4V1M - chains B and J of the 13 polymer chains in the assembly; structure by electron microscopy, 6.60 A resolution (low resolution: residue-level contacts below are approximate; hydrogen-bond / salt-bridge calls are withheld).

== Chain B ==
Protein: DNA-directed RNA polymerase II subunit RPB2
From: Saccharomyces cerevisiae
Notes: EC 2.7.7.6
Reference sequence: P08518 (RPB2_YEAST); residues 1-1224 here = UniProt positions 1-1224
Sequence (1224 residues; row label = number of the first residue in the row):
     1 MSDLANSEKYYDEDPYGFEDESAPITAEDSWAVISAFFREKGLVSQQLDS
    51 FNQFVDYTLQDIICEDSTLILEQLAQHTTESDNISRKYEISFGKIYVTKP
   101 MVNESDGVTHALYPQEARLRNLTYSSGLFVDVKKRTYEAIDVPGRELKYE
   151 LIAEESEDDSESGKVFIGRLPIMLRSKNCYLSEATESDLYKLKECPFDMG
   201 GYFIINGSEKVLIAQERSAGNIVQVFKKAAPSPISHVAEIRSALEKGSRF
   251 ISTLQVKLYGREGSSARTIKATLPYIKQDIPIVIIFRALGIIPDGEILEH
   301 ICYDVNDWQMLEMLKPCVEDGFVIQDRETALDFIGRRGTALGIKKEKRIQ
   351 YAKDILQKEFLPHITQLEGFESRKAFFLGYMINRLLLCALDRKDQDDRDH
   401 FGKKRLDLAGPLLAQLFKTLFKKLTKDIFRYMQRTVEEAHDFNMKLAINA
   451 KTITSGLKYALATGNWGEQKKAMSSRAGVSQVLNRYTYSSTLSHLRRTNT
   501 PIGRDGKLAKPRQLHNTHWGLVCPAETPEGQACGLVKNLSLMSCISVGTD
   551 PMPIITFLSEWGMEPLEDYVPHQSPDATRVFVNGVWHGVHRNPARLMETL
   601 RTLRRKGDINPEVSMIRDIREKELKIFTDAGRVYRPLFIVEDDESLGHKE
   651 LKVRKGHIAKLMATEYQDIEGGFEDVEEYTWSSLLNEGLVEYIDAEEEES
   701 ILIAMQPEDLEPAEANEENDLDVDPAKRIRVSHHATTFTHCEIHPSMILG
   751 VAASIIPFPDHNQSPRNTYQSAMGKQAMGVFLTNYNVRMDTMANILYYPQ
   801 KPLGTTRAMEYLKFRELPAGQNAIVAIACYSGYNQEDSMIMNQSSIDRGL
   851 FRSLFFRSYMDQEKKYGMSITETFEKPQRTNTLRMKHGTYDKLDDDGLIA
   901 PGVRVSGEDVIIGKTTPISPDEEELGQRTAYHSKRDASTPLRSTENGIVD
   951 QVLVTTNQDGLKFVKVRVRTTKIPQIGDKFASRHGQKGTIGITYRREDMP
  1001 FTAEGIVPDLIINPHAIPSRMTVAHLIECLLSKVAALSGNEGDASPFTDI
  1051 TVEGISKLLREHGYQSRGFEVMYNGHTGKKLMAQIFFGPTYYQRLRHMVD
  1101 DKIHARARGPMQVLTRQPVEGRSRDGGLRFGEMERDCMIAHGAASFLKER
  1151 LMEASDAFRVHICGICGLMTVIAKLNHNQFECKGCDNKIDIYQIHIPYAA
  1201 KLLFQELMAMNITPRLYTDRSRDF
Disordered / not traced: 1-19, 142-145, 152-162, 503-508, 669-677, 716-721, 920-932
Ion coordination: Zn2+: Cys1163, Cys1166, Cys1182, Cys1185

== Chain J ==
Protein: DNA-directed RNA polymerases I, II, and III subunit rpabc 5
From: Saccharomyces cerevisiae
Reference sequence: P22139 (RPAB5_YEAST); residue numbers follow UniProt; this construct covers 1-70
Sequence (70 residues; row label = number of the first residue in the row):
     1 MIVPVRCFSCGKVVGDKWESYLNLLQEDELDEGTALSRLGLKRYCCRRMI
    51 LTHVDLIEKFLRYNPLEKRD
Disordered / not traced: 66-70
Ion coordination: Zn2+: Cys7, Cys10, Cys45, Cys46
Curated features (UniProtKB/Swiss-Prot):
  - binding site (Zn(2+)): Cys7, Cys10, Cys45, Cys46
  - cross-link: Lys59 (Glycyl lysine isopeptide (Lys-Gly) (interchain with G-Cter in ubiquitin))

== How chain B and chain J interact ==
Residue-residue contacts (74; chain B residue first):
  Glu186(B) with Arg62(J)
  Ser187(B) with Arg62(J)
  Tyr190(B) with Lys59(J); Arg62(J); Tyr63(J)
  Lys193(B) with Tyr63(J); Pro65(J)
  Glu194(B) with Tyr63(J)
  Cys195(B) with Tyr63(J)
  Phe197(B) with Lys59(J)
  Val780(B) with Leu56(J)
  Thr783(B) with Phe60(J); Tyr63(J)
  Asn784(B) with Tyr63(J)
  Tyr785(B) with Met1(J); Phe60(J)
  Ile795(B) with Met1(J)
  Leu796(B) with Met1(J)
  Tyr797(B) with Met1(J)
  Tyr798(B) with Met1(J); Ile2(J); Pro4(J)
  Pro799(B) with Met1(J); Leu56(J)
  Gln800(B) with Phe8(J); Arg48(J); Met49(J); Thr52(J)
  Lys801(B) with Leu51(J); Thr52(J); Val54(J)
  Leu803(B) with Leu51(J); Thr52(J)
  Arg815(B) with Val54(J)
  Glu816(B) with Val54(J); Leu56(J)
  Leu817(B) with Leu56(J)
  Gln821(B) with Phe8(J)
  Asn822(B) with Arg48(J); Thr52(J)
  Ala823(B) with Arg48(J)
  Ile824(B) with Ser9(J); Arg48(J)
  Ser845(B) with Phe8(J); Ser9(J)
  Arg848(B) with Cys7(J); Phe8(J); Ser9(J); Gly11(J)
  Gly849(B) with Phe8(J)
  Leu850(B) with Phe8(J)
  Arg996(B) with Ser9(J); Cys10(J)
  Glu1004(B) with Lys42(J); Arg43(J)
  Ile1006(B) with Arg43(J); Tyr44(J)
  Val1007(B) with Ser9(J)
  Asp1009(B) with Ser9(J); Arg48(J)
  Lys1033(B) with Tyr44(J)
  Ala1035(B) with Leu51(J)
  Ala1036(B) with Tyr44(J); Arg47(J); Leu51(J)
  Leu1037(B) with Tyr44(J); Arg47(J)
  Ser1038(B) with Gly33(J)
  Gly1039(B) with Glu32(J); Gly33(J); Leu51(J)
  Tyr1064(B) with Tyr44(J)
  Glu1070(B) with Tyr44(J)
  Phe1087(B) with Tyr44(J)
Other interface residues (no listed pair), chain B (51 interface residues in all): Lys191, Pro196, Pro818, Asn842, Asn1040, Gly1088, Pro1089
Other interface residues (no listed pair), chain J (29 interface residues in all): Val3, Cys45, His53, Asn64

== In short ==
Chain B and chain J form an interface of 51 and 29 residues respectively. Cys1163(B), Cys1166(B), Cys1182(B)
and Cys1185(B) form the Zn2+ site. From UniProt: 4 Zn2+-binding residues on chain J.
Here chain B is DNA-directed RNA polymerase II subunit RPB2 and chain J is DNA-directed RNA polymerases I, II,
and III subunit rpabc 5, both from Saccharomyces cerevisiae. Entry 4V1M (Architecture of the RNA polymerase
II-Mediator core transcription initiation complex) was determined by electron microscopy, deposited together
with 4V1N and 4V1O.
